6PSV - chains N and J of the 10 polymer chains in the assembly; structure by electron microscopy, 3.50 A resolution.

[Chain N]
Protein: Protein TraR
Source organism: Escherichia coli
UniProtKB: P41065 (TRAR_ECOLI); numbering as in UniProt (aligned over 2-73)
Chain sequence (72 residues; numbered 2 to 73; the number before each row is that of its first residue):
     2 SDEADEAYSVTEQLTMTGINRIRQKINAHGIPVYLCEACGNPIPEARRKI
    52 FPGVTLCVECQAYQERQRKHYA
Metal / ion sites: Zn2+: Cys-37, Cys-58, Cys-61
Small-molecule neighbours: chapso (1N7): Ser-10, Glu-13, Gln-14, Met-17, Asn-21
Swiss-Prot annotation at these positions:
  - zinc finger: Cys-37 to Cys-61 (dksA C4-type)

[Chain J]
Protein: DNA-directed RNA polymerase subunit beta'
Source organism: Escherichia coli
Notes: EC 2.7.7.6
UniProtKB: P0A8T7 (RPOC_ECOLI); numbering as in UniProt (aligned over 2-1407)
Chain sequence (1430 residues; each row starts with the number of its first residue):
     1 VKDLLKFLKAQTKTEEFDAIKIALASPDMIRSWSFGEVKKPETINYRTFK
    51 PERDGLFCARIFGPVKDYECLCGKYKRLKHRGVICEKCGVEVTQTKVRRE
   101 RMGHIELASPTAHIWFLKSLPSRIGLLLDMPLRDIERVLYFESYVVIEGG
   151 MTNLERQQILTEEQYLDALEEFGDEFDAKMGAEAIQALLKSMDLEQECEQ
   201 LREELNETNSETKRKKLTKRIKLLEAFVQSGNKPEWMILTVLPVLPPDLR
   251 PLVPLDGGRFATSDLNDLYRRVINRNNRLKRLLDLAAPDIIVRNEKRMLQ
   301 EAVDALLDNGRRGRAITGSNKRPLKSLADMIKGKQGRFRQNLLGKRVDYS
   351 GRSVITVGPYLRLHQCGLPKKMALELFKPFIYGKLELRGLATTIKAAKKM
   401 VEREEAVVWDILDEVIREHPVLLNRAPTLHRLGIQAFEPVLIEGKAIQLH
   451 PLVCAAYNADFDGDQMAVHVPLTLEAQLEARALMMSTNNILSPANGEPII
   501 VPSQDVVLGLYYMTRDCVNAKGEGMVLTGPKEAERLYRSGLASLHARVKV
   551 RITEYEKDANGELVAKTSLKDTTVGRAILWMIVPKGLPYSIVNQALGKKA
   601 ISKMLNTCYRILGLKPTVIFADQIMYTGFAYAARSGASVGIDDMVIPEKK
   651 HEIISEAEAEVAEIQEQFQSGLVTAGERYNKVIDIWAAANDRVSKAMMDN
   701 LQTETVINRDGQEEKQVSFNSIYMMADSGARGSAAQIRQLAGMRGLMAKP
   751 DGSIIETPITANFREGLNVLQYFISTHGARKGLADTALKTANSGYLTRRL
   801 VDVAQDLVVTEDDCGTHEGIMMTPVIEGGDVKEPLRDRVLGRVTAEDVLK
   851 PGTADILVPRNTLLHEQWCDLLEENSVDAVKVRSVVSCDTDFGVCAHCYG
   901 RDLARGHIINKGEAIGVIAAQSIGEPGTQLTMRTFHIGGAASRAAAESSI
   951 QVKNKGSIKLSNVKSVVNSSGKLVITSRNTELKLIDEFGRTKESYKVPYG
  1001 AVLAKGDGEQVAGGETVANWDPHTMPVITEVSGFVRFTDMIDGQTITRQT
  1051 DELTGLSSLVVLDSAERTAGGKDLRPALKIVDAQGNDVLIPGTDMPAQYF
  1101 LPGKAIVQLEDGVQISSGDTLARIPQESGGTKDITGGLPRVADLFEARRP
  1151 KEPAILAEISGIVSFGKETKGKRRLVITPVDGSDPYEEMIPKWRQLNVFE
  1201 GERVERGDVISDGPEAPHDILRLRGVHAVTRYIVNEVQDVYRLQGVKIND
  1251 KHIEVIVRQMLRKATIVNAGSSDFLEGEQVEYSRVKIANRELEANGKVGA
  1301 TYSRDLLGITKASLATESFISAASFQETTRVLTEAAVAGKRDELRGLKEN
  1351 VIVGRLIPAGTGYAYHQDRMRRRAAGEAPAAPQVTAEDASASLAELLNAG
  1401 LGGSDNELELEVLFQGPSSGHHHHHHHHHH
Not modelled in the structure: 1-15, 938-947, 1127-1131, 1376-1430
Sequence notes: expression tag (1, 1408-1430)
Metal / ion sites: Zn2+ site 1: Cys-70, Cys-72, Cys-85, Cys-88; Mg2+: Asp-462, Asp-464; Zn2+ site 2: Cys-814, Cys-888, Cys-895, Cys-898
Small-molecule neighbours: chapso (1N7): Ile-937, Leu-1243, Gln-1244
Swiss-Prot annotation at these positions:
  - binding site (Zn(2+)): Cys-70, Cys-72, Cys-85, Cys-88, Cys-814, Cys-888, Cys-895, Cys-898
  - binding site (Mg(2+)): Asp-460, Asp-462, Asp-464
  - modified residue: Lys-983 (N6-acetyllysine)
  - mutagenesis: Gln-504 (Q504P: Resistant to antibiotics salinamide A and B), Asn-690 (N690D: Resistant to antibiotics salinamide A and B), Met-697 (M697V: Resistant to antibiotics salinamide A and B), Ala-735 (A735T: Resistant to antibiotics salinamide A and B), Arg-738 (R738C/H/P/S: Resistant to antibiotics salinamide A and B), Ala-748 (A748E: Resistant to antibiotics salinamide A and B), Pro-758 (P758S/T: Resistant to antibiotics salinamide A and B), Phe-763 (F763C: Resistant to antibiotics salinamide A and B), Ser-775 (S775A: Resistant to antibiotics salinamide A and B), Ala-779 (A779T/V: Resistant to antibiotics salinamide A and B), Arg-780 (R780C: Resistant to antibiotics salinamide A and B), Gly-782 (G782A/C: Resistant to antibiotics salinamide A and B), 1 further mutagenesis entry in UniProt

[Interface between chain N and chain J]
Pairs across the interface (53):
  Ser-2(N) with Asn-458(J); Asp-460(J)
  Asp-3(N) with Asp-462(J)
  Glu-4(N) with Leu-783(J); Thr-786(J)
  Ala-5(N) with Leu-783(J), hydrophobic
  Glu-7(N) with Thr-786(J)
  Ala-8(N) with Gly-782(J); Leu-783(J), hydrophobic; Thr-786(J)
  Tyr-9(N) with Gln-736(J); Gln-739(J)
  Val-11(N) with Gly-782(J)
  Thr-12(N) with Gly-778(J), hydrogen bond (side chain-backbone); Gly-782(J)
  Gln-14(N) with Thr-931(J); Phe-935(J)
  Leu-15(N) with Lys-749(J); Lys-781(J); Arg-933(J)
  Thr-16(N) with Ala-748(J)
  Thr-18(N) with His-936(J)
  Gly-19(N) with Ile-754(J)
  Ile-20(N) with Leu-746(J), hydrophobic; Ile-754(J)
  Ile-23(N) with Tyr-679(J); Asn-680(J); Ile-683(J), hydrophobic; Ile-754(J), hydrophobic
  Arg-24(N) with Asp-684(J), salt bridge; Ala-687(J); Ala-688(J); Asp-691(J), salt bridge
  Lys-26(N) with Asn-680(J)
  Ile-27(N) with Asn-680(J)
  Gly-31(N) with Pro-1026(J); Pro-1102(J)
  Tyr-35(N) with Ile-1090(J), hydrophobic; Tyr-1099(J)
  Glu-38(N) with Arg-978(J), salt bridge
  Ile-44(N) with Met-1095(J)
  Pro-45(N) with Met-1095(J), hydrophobic
  Glu-46(N) with Phe-1100(J)
  Ala-47(N) with Leu-672(J), hydrophobic
  Arg-48(N) with Leu-672(J); Glu-677(J), salt bridge
  Ile-51(N) with Gln-667(J); Leu-672(J), hydrophobic
  Phe-52(N) with Val-673(J), hydrophobic; Glu-677(J)
  Val-55(N) with Glu-677(J)
  Val-59(N) with Gly-671(J)
  Gln-62(N) with Glu-677(J), hydrogen bond
Other interface residues (no listed pair), chain N (42 interface residues in all): Ala-29, Ile-32, Pro-33, Leu-36, Pro-43, Arg-49, Lys-50, Thr-56, Ala-63, Glu-66
Other interface residues (no listed pair), chain J (49 interface residues in all): Ile-664, Thr-674, Lys-681, Ala-735, Gly-752, Ala-779, Asp-785, Lys-789, Arg-1075, Gly-1092, Thr-1093, Gln-1098

[Summary]
42 residues of chain N and 49 residues of chain J are in contact; the contacts include 2 hydrogen bonds and 4
salt bridges. Among the polar pairs are Arg-24(N)/Asp-684(J), Arg-24(N)/Asp-691(J) and Glu-38(N)/Arg-978(J).
Chapso is bound between chain N and chain J.
Here chain N is Protein TraR and chain J is DNA-directed RNA polymerase subunit beta', both from Escherichia
coli. Entry 6PSV (Escherichia coli RNA polymerase promoter unwinding intermediate (TpreRPo) with TraR and rpsT
P2 promoter) was determined by electron microscopy, deposited together with 6PSQ, 6PSR, 6PSS, 6PST, 6PSU and
6PSW.
